PDB entry 1UI1 | X-ray diffraction, 2.80 A resolution | chain A

== Chain A ==
Molecule: Uracil-DNA Glycosylase
Organism: Thermus thermophilus
Notes: EC 3.2.2.-
UniProtKB: Q7WYV4 (Q7WYV4_THETH); numbering as in UniProt (aligned over 1-205)
Amino-acid sequence (205 residues; row label = number of the first residue in the row):
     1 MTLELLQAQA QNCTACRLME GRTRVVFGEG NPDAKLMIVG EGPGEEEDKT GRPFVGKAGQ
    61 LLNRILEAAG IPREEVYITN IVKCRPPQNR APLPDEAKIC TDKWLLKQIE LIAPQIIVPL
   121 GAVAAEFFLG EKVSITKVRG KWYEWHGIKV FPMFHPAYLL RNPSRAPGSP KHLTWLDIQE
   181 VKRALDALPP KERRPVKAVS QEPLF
Not modelled in the structure: 1, 190-205
Sequence notes: modified residue (1, 19, 37, 153)
Modified / non-standard residues: Mse-1 (selenomethionine); Mse-19, Mse-37, Mse-153 (selenomethionine; parent Met)
Metal / ion sites: 4Fe-4S cluster Fe: Cys-13, Cys-16, Cys-84, Cys-100
Small-molecule neighbours: 4Fe-4S cluster (SF4): Cys-13, Thr-14, Ala-15, Cys-16, Leu-18, Mse-19, Arg-22, Val-82, Lys-83, Cys-84, Ile-99, Cys-100, Trp-104

== In short ==
Chain A binds 4Fe-4S cluster. Cys-13, Cys-16, Cys-84 and Cys-100 coordinate a 4Fe-4S cluster Fe ion.
Chain A is Uracil-DNA Glycosylase (Thermus thermophilus); the structure, Crystal Structure Of Uracil-DNA
Glycosylase From Thermus Thermophilus HB8, was determined by X-ray diffraction, deposited together with 1UI0.
